6LY8 - chains C and F of the 8 polymer chains in the assembly; structure by electron microscopy, 3.50 A resolution.

== Chain C ==
Protein: V-type ATP synthase alpha chain
Source organism: Thermus thermophilus HB8
Notes: EC 7.1.2.2
Reference sequence: Q56403 (VATA_THET8); residues 1-578 here = UniProt positions 1-578
Amino-acid sequence (578 residues; numbered 1 to 578; the number before each row is that of its first residue):
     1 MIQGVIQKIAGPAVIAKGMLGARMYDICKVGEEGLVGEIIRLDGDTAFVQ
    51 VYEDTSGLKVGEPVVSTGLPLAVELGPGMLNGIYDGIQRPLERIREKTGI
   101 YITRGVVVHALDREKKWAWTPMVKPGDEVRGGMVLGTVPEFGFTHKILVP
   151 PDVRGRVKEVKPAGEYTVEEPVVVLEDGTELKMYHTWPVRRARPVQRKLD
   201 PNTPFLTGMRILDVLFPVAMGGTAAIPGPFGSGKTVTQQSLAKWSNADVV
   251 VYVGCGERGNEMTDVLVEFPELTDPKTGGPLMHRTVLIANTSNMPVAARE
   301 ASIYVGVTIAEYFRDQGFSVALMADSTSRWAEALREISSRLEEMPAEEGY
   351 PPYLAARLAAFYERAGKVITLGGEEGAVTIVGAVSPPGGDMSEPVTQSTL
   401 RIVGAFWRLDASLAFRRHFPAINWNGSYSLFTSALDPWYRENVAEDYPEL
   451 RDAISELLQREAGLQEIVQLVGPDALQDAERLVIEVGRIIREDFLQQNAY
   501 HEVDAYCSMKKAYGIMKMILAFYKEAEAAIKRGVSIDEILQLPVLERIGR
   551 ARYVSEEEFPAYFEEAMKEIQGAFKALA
Unresolved in the structure: 578

== Chain F ==
Protein: V-type ATP synthase beta chain
Source organism: Thermus thermophilus HB8
Reference sequence: Q56404 (VATB_THET8); residues 1-478 here = UniProt positions 1-478
Amino-acid sequence (478 residues; numbered 1 to 478; the number before each row is that of its first residue):
     1 MDLLKKEYTGITYISGPLLFVENAKDLAYGAIVDIKDGTGRVRGGQVIEV
    51 SEEYAVIQVFEETTGLDLATTSVSLVEDVARLGVSKEMLGRRFNGIGKPI
   101 DGLPPITPEKRLPITGLPLNPVARRKPEQFIQTGISTIDVMNTLVRGQKL
   151 PIFSGSGLPANEIAAQIARQATVRPDLSGEGEKEEPFAVVFAAMGITQRE
   201 LSYFIQEFERTGALSRSVLFLNKADDPTIERILTPRMALTVAEYLAFEHD
   251 YHVLVILTDMTNYCEALREIGAAREEIPGRRGYPGYMYTDLATIYERAGV
   301 VEGKKGSVTQIPILSMPDDDRTHPIPDLTGYITEGQIQLSRELHRKGIYP
   351 PIDPLPSLSRLMNNGVGKGKTREDHKQVSDQLYSAYANGVDIRKLVAIIG
   401 EDALTENDRRYLQFADAFERFFINQGQQNRSIEESLQIAWALLSMLPQGE
   451 LKRISKDHIGKYYGQKLEEIWGAPQALD
Unresolved in the structure: 1-4, 464-478
Small-molecule neighbours: ADP (adenosine-5'-diphosphate): Leu358, Ser359, Arg360, Asn363

== Interface between chain C and chain F ==
Contacting residue pairs - 37 pairs, chain C then chain F:
  Gly21(C) with Asp67(F)
  Arg23(C) with Gly65(F)
  Met24(C) with Ile14(F), hydrophobic; Thr63(F); Gly65(F), hydrogen bond (backbone-backbone); Leu66(F)
  Tyr25(C) with Thr64(F)
  Arg41(C) with Tyr13(F); Ile14(F); Ser15(F)
  Leu42(C) with Tyr13(F); Ile14(F), hydrogen bond (backbone-backbone); Leu66(F)
  Asp43(C) with Tyr13(F)
  Gly44(C) with Thr12(F), hydrogen bond (backbone-backbone); Leu68(F)
  Met344(C) with Ala272(F)
  Ala346(C) with Arg268(F)
  Glu347(C) with Arg268(F), salt bridge; Arg281(F); Gly282(F)
  Pro352(C) with Arg268(F); Glu269(F); Ala272(F), hydrophobic
  Ala355(C) with Glu265(F)
  Glu363(C) with Gln198(F); Ala224(F); Asp225(F)
  Gln397(C) with Pro317(F)
  Arg401(C) with Thr261(F); Glu265(F), salt bridge
  Ile402(C) with Thr197(F)
  Val403(C) with Arg199(F), hydrogen bond (backbone-side chain)
  Asn425(C) with Arg345(F), hydrogen bond (backbone-side chain)
  Tyr428(C) with Ser156(F)
  Leu430(C) with Arg199(F)
  Gln459(C) with Arg345(F)
Other interface residues (no listed pair), chain C (33 interface residues in all): Leu20, Lys198, Asp200, Tyr353, Ala356, Ala359, Leu400, Trp424, Gly426, Ser427, Ile467
Other interface residues (no listed pair), chain F (36 interface residues in all): Gly16, Ala69, Gly157, Ser202, Gln206, Thr228, Glu275, Pro278, Tyr283, Asp318, Glu401

== Summary ==
33 residues of chain C and 36 residues of chain F are in contact; the contacts include 5 hydrogen bonds and 2
salt bridges. Polar contacts include Glu347(C)-Arg268(F), Arg401(C)-Glu265(F) and Val403(C)-Arg199(F). Bound
to chain F: ADP.
Here chain C is V-type ATP synthase alpha chain and chain F is V-type ATP synthase beta chain, both from
Thermus thermophilus HB8. Entry 6LY8 (V/A-ATPase from Thermus thermophilus, the soluble domain, including V1,
d, two EG stalks, and N-terminal domain ...) was determined by electron microscopy (same publication as 6LY9).
